Entry 6MZP (X-ray diffraction, 2.10 A resolution); this record covers chain A.

[Chain A]
Protein: Transforming growth factor beta receptor III
Source organism: Danio rerio
Reference sequence: A0A0H3UK16 (A0A0H3UK16_DANRE); numbering as in UniProt (aligned over 29-359)
Sequence (338 residues; each row starts with the number of its first residue):
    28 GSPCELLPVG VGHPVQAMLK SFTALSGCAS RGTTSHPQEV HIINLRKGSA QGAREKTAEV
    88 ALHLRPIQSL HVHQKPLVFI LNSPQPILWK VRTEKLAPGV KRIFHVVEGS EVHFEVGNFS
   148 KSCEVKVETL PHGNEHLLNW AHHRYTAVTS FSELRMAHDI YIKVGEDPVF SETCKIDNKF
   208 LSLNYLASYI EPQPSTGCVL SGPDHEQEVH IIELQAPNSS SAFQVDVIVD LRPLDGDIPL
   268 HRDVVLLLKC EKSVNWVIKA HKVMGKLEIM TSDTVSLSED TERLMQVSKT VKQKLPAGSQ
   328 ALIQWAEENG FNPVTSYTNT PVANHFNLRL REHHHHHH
Unresolved in the structure: 28-29, 75-83, 144-146, 229-230, 246-247, 360-365
Sequence notes: expression tag (28, 360-365)
Cystine bridges: Cys31-Cys225, Cys55-Cys201

[In short]
Chain A is Transforming growth factor beta receptor III (Danio rerio); the structure, Zebrafish betaglycan
orphan domain structure from orthorhombic crystal form, was determined by X-ray diffraction together with 6MZN
from the same study.
